PDB entry 7OR7 | X-ray diffraction, 1.80 A resolution | chains A and B

# Chain A
Molecule: 14-3-3 protein sigma
Source organism: Homo sapiens
Reference sequence: P31947 (1433S_HUMAN); residue numbers follow UniProt; this construct covers 1-248
Sequence (253 residues; each row starts with the number of its first residue; numbers below 1 keep their minus sign (Gly-4 is residue -4)):
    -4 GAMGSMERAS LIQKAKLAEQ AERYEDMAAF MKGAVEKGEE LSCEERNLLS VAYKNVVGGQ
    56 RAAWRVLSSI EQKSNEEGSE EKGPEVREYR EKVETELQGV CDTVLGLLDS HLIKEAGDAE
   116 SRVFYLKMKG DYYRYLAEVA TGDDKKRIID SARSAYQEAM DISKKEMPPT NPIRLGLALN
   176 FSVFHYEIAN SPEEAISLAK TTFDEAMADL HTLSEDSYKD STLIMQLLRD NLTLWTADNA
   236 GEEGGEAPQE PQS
Unresolved in the structure: 71-77, 232-248
Sequence notes: expression tag (-4 to 0)
Modified residues: Cys38 (S-hydroxycysteine; CSO)
UniProt features mapped onto this chain:
  - site (Interaction with phosphoserine on interacting protein): Arg56, Arg129
  - modified residue (Phosphoserine): Ser5, Ser74, Ser248
Ion coordination: Mg2+ near Glu2 (its only coordinating residue here)
Ligand contacts: 0B7 (N-[(5-carbamimidoyl-3-phenyl-thiophen-2-yl)methyl]-1H-indole-6-carboxamide): Glu14, Cys38, Glu39, Asn42, Leu43, Val46, Pro167, Asp215, Ile219

# Chain B
Molecule: Neurogenic locus notch homolog protein 4
Reference sequence: Q99466 (NOTC4_HUMAN); residue numbers follow UniProt; this construct covers 1912-1922
Sequence (11 residues; row label = number of the first residue in the row):
  1912 RGRRFSAGMR G
Unresolved in the structure: 1912-1913, 1922
Modified residues: Ser1917 (phosphoserine; SEP)

# Interface between chain A and chain B
Pairs across the interface - 23 pairs, chain A then chain B:
  Lys49(A) - Gly1919(B)
  Arg56(A) - Arg1914(B)
  Arg56(A) - Arg1915(B)
  Arg56(A) - Ser1917(B)
  Arg60(A) - Arg1914(B)
  Arg129(A) - Arg1915(B)
  Arg129(A) - Ser1917(B)
  Tyr130(A) - Ser1917(B)
  Gly171(A) - Ala1918(B)
  Leu174(A) - Phe1916(B)
  Leu174(A) - Ser1917(B)
  Leu174(A) - Ala1918(B)
  Asn175(A) - Ser1917(B)
  Asn175(A) - Ala1918(B)  hydrogen bond (side chain-backbone)
  Val178(A) - Arg1915(B)
  Val178(A) - Phe1916(B)
  Glu182(A) - Arg1915(B)  salt bridge
  Leu222(A) - Phe1916(B)  hydrophobic
  Leu222(A) - Arg1921(B)
  Asp225(A) - Phe1916(B)
  Asn226(A) - Arg1915(B)
  Asn226(A) - Phe1916(B)  hydrogen bond (side chain-backbone)
  Leu229(A) - Arg1915(B)
Interface residues without a listed pair, chain A (17 interface residues in all): Lys122, Glu133, Trp230

# Summary
17 residues of chain A and 7 residues of chain B are in contact; the contacts include 2 hydrogen bonds and 1
salt bridge. Polar contacts include Glu182(A)-Arg1915(B), Asn175(A)-Ala1918(B) and Asn226(A)-Phe1916(B). Chain
A binds compound 0B7.
Chain A is 14-3-3 protein sigma (Homo sapiens) and chain B is Neurogenic locus notch homolog protein 4; the
structure, Ternary complex of 14-3-3 sigma, NotchpS1917 phosphopeptide, and WQ178, was determined by X-ray
diffraction.
